PDB entry 7Y8J | X-ray diffraction, 1.03 A resolution | chains H and A of the 3 polymer chains in the assembly

Chain H:
Molecule: heavy chain of 3D1
Source organism: Homo sapiens
Sequence (122 residues; row label = number of the first residue in the row):
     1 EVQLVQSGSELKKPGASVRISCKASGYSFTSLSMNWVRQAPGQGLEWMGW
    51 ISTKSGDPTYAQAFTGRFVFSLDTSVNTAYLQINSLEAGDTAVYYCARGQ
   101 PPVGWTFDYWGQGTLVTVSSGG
Modified residues: Glu1 (pyroglutamic acid; PCA)
Disulfides: Cys22-Cys96
Reported in the primary citation:
  - conformationally variable residues (side-chain flip): Lys54

Chain A:
Molecule: Spike protein S2'
Source organism: Severe acute respiratory syndrome coronavirus 2
Notes: fragment: HR1 domain
Reference sequence: P0DTC2 (SPIKE_SARS2); residue numbers follow UniProt; this construct covers 950-956
Sequence (7 residues; row label = number of the first residue in the row):
   950 DVVNQNG
Construct notes: variant Gly956 (Ala in P0DTC2)
Swiss-Prot annotation at these positions:
  - natural variant: Asp950 (D950N: In strain: Delta/B.1.617.2, Mu/B.1.621), Gln954 (Q954H: In strain: Omicron/BA.1, Omicron/BA.2 and 7 more)
Reported in the primary citation:
  - mutagenesis - Q954A, Q954N, Q954T: abolished binding to 3D1

How chain H and chain A interact:
Contacting residue pairs - 20 pairs, chain H then chain A:
  Thr30(H) with Asn955(A), hydrogen bond (backbone-side chain)
  Ser31(H) with Asn955(A)
  Leu32(H) with Asn955(A)
  Ser33(H) with Gln954(A), hydrogen bond; Asn955(A), hydrogen bond (backbone-side chain)
  Asn35(H) with Gln954(A), hydrogen bond
  Trp50(H) with Gln954(A), hydrogen bond (side chain-backbone)
  Ser52(H) with Gln954(A); Asn955(A), hydrogen bond (side chain-backbone)
  Thr53(H) with Asn955(A), hydrogen bond (backbone-side chain)
  Lys54(H) with Asn955(A)
  Pro102(H) with Asn953(A), hydrogen bond (backbone-side chain)
  Val103(H) with Val951(A), hydrophobic; Val952(A); Asn953(A); Gln954(A), hydrogen bond (backbone-backbone)
  Gly104(H) with Gln954(A)
  Trp105(H) with Val951(A); Val952(A), hydrogen bond (side chain-backbone); Gln954(A)
Also at the interface, not in a pair above, chain H (15 interface residues in all): Trp47, Ile51
Interface features reported in the paper:
  - specific contacts: Asn35(H)-Gln954(A) (hydrogen bond), Trp50(H)-Gln954(A) (pi stacking), Trp105(H)-Gln954(A) (pi stacking)
  - epitope / paratope residues, chain H: Asn35(H), Trp50(H), Trp105(H)
  - epitope / paratope residues, chain A: Asp950(A), Gln954(A)

In short:
Chain H and chain A form an interface of 15 and 5 residues respectively; the contacts include 10 hydrogen
bonds. Polar contacts include Thr30(H)-Asn955(A), Ser33(H)-Gln954(A) and Ser33(H)-Asn955(A). The authors
report a hydrogen bond between Asn35(H) and Gln954(A); pi stacking between Trp50(H) and Gln954(A) and
Trp105(H) and Gln954(A). From the paper: Q954A, Q954N and Q954T of chain A abolish binding to 3D1;
epitope/paratope residues Asn35(H), Trp50(H) and Asp950(A) among others.
Here chain H is heavy chain of 3D1 (Homo sapiens) and chain A is Spike protein S2' (Severe acute respiratory
syndrome coronavirus 2). Entry 7Y8J (3D1 in complex with 6-mer HR1 peptide from SARS-CoV-2) was determined by
X-ray diffraction, deposited together with 7YI6 and 7YD3.
